Entry 6ZJY (electron microscopy, 5.50 A resolution (low resolution: residue-level contacts below are approximate; hydrogen-bond / salt-bridge calls are withheld)); this record covers chains 6 and H of the 15 polymer chains in the assembly.

Chain 6:
Molecule: NADH-quinone oxidoreductase subunit 6
Source organism: Thermus thermophilus
Notes: EC 7.1.1.-
UniProtKB: Q56218 (NQO6_THET8); numbering as in UniProt (aligned over 1-181)
Sequence (181 residues; row label = number of the first residue in the row):
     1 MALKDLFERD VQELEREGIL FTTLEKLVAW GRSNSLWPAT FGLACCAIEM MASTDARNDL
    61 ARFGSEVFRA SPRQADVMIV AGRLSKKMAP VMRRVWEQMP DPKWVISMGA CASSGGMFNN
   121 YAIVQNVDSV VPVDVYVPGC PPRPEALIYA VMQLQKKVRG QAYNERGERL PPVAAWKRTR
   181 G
Disordered / not traced: 1-15
UniProt features mapped onto this chain:
  - binding site ([4Fe-4S] cluster): C45, C46, C111, C140
Small-molecule neighbours: 4Fe-4S cluster (SF4): A44, C45, G82, R83, G109, A110, C111, G139, C140, P141

Chain H:
Molecule: NADH-quinone oxidoreductase subunit 8
Source organism: Thermus thermophilus
Notes: EC 7.1.1.-
UniProtKB: Q60019 (NQO8_THET8); numbering as in UniProt (aligned over 1-365)
Sequence (365 residues; each row starts with the number of its first residue):
     1 MTWSYPVDPY WMVALKALLV VVGLLTAFAF MTLIERRLLA RFQVRMGPNR VGPFGLLQPL
    61 ADAIKSIFKE DIVVAQADRF LFVLAPLISV VFALLAFGLI PFGPPGSFFG YQPWVINLDL
   121 GILYLFAVSE LAVYGIFLSG WASGSKYSLL GSLRSSASLI SYELGLGLAL LAPVLLVGSL
   181 NLNDIVNWQK EHGWLFLYAF PAFLVYLIAS MAEAARTPFD LPEAEQELVG GYHTEYSSIK
   241 WALFQMAEYI HFITASALIP TLFLGGWTMP VLEVPYLWMF LKIAFFLFFF IWIRATWFRL
   301 RYDQLLRFGW GFLFPLALLW FLVTALVVAL DLPRTYLLYL SALSFLVLLG AVLYTPKPAR
   361 KGGGA
Disordered / not traced: 1, 355-365

Chain 6 / chain H interface:
Contacting residue pairs - 13 pairs, chain 6 then chain H:
  E17(6) - F68(H)
  G31(6) - A61(H)
  N34(6) - A61(H)
  S35(6) - A61(H)
  S35(6) - D62(H)
  S35(6) - K65(H)
  D59(6) - M46(H)
  R62(6) - G47(H)
  R62(6) - P48(H)
  R62(6) - N49(H)
  R62(6) - R50(H)
  R73(6) - T234(H)
  R73(6) - Y236(H)
Other interface residues (no listed pair), chain 6 (8 interface residues in all): A61
Other interface residues (no listed pair), chain H (12 interface residues in all): I64

Overview:
The interface between chain 6 and chain H involves 8 residues on one side and 12 on the other. Ligands of
chain 6: 4Fe-4S cluster. Curated annotation (UniProt) lists 4 [4Fe-4S] cluster-binding residues on chain 6.
Here chain 6 is NADH-quinone oxidoreductase subunit 6 and chain H is NADH-quinone oxidoreductase subunit 8,
both from Thermus thermophilus. Entry 6ZJY (Respiratory complex I from Thermus thermophilus, NAD+ dataset,
minor state) was determined by electron microscopy together with 6I0D, 6I1P, 6Q8O, 6Q8W, 6Q8X, 6Y11 and 3
further entries from the same study.
